8XOF - chains B and G of the 5 polymer chains in the assembly; structure by electron microscopy, 2.60 A resolution.

== Chain B ==
Molecule: Guanine nucleotide-binding protein G(I)/G(S)/G(T) subunit beta-1
From: Homo sapiens
Reference sequence: P62873 (GBB1_HUMAN); residue numbers follow UniProt; this construct covers 2-340
Sequence (351 residues; each row starts with the number of its first residue; numbers below 1 keep their minus sign (Met-10 is residue -10)):
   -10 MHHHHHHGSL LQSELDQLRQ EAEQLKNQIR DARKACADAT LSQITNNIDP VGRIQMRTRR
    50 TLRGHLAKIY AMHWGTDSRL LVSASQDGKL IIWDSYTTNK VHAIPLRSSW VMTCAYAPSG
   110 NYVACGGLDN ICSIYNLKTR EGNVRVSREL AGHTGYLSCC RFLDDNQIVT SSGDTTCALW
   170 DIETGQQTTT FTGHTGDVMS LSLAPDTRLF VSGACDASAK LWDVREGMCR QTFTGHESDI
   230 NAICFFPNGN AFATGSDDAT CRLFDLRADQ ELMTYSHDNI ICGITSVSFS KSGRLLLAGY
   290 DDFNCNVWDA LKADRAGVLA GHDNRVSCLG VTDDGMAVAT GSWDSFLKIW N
Unresolved in the structure: -10 to 2
Differences from the reference sequence: initiating methionine (-10); expression tag (-9 to 1)
UniProt features mapped onto this chain:
  - modified residue: Ser2 (N-acetylserine), His266 (Phosphohistidine)
  - natural variant: Leu30 (L30F: In MRD42; uncertain significance), Arg52 (R52G: In MRD42), Gly64 (G64V: In MRD42), Asp76 (D76E: In MRD42; D76G: In MRD42), Gly77 (G77S: In MRD42), Lys78 (K78R: In MRD42), Ile80 (I80N: In MRD42; I80T: In MRD42), His91 (H91R: In MRD42; uncertain significance), Ala92 (A92T: In MRD42), Pro94 (P94S: In MRD42), Leu95 (L95P: In MRD42), Arg96 (R96L: In MRD42), 5 further natural variant entries in UniProt

== Chain G ==
Molecule: Guanine nucleotide-binding protein G(I)/G(S)/G(O) subunit gamma-2
From: Homo sapiens
Reference sequence: P59768 (GBG2_HUMAN); numbering as in UniProt (aligned over 1-71)
Sequence (71 residues; each row starts with the number of its first residue):
     1 MASNNTASIA QARKLVEQLK MEANIDRIKV SKAAADLMAY CEAHAKEDPL LTPVPASENP
    61 FREKKFFCAI L
Unresolved in the structure: 1-5, 63-71
UniProt features mapped onto this chain:
  - modified residue: Ala2 (N-acetylalanine), Cys68 (Cysteine methyl ester)
  - lipidation: Cys68 (S-geranylgeranyl cysteine)

== Chain B / chain G interface ==
Contacting residue pairs (88; chain B residue first):
  Leu4(B) - Ser8(G)
  Leu4(B) - Ile9(G)  hydrophobic
  Leu7(B) - Ile9(G)  hydrophobic
  Leu7(B) - Ala12(G)  hydrophobic
  Leu7(B) - Arg13(G)
  Leu7(B) - Val16(G)
  Glu10(B) - Val16(G)
  Ala11(B) - Val16(G)
  Ala11(B) - Leu19(G)
  Leu14(B) - Val16(G)
  Leu14(B) - Leu19(G)  hydrophobic
  Leu14(B) - Lys20(G)
  Gln17(B) - Ala23(G)
  Ile18(B) - Leu19(G)
  Ile18(B) - Ala23(G)  hydrophobic
  Ala21(B) - Arg27(G)
  Ala24(B) - Lys29(G)  hydrogen bond (backbone-side chain)
  Cys25(B) - Arg27(G)
  Cys25(B) - Ile28(G)
  Cys25(B) - Lys29(G)
  Cys25(B) - Val30(G)  hydrogen bond (backbone-backbone)
  Ala26(B) - Val30(G)  hydrophobic
  Asp27(B) - Lys29(G)
  Asp27(B) - Ser31(G)  hydrogen bond
  Ala28(B) - Val30(G)
  Ala28(B) - Ser31(G)
  Leu30(B) - Ala34(G)  hydrophobic
  Ile33(B) - Ser31(G)
  Ile33(B) - Ala34(G)  hydrophobic
  Ile37(B) - Met38(G)  hydrophobic
  Val40(B) - Leu51(G)  hydrophobic
  Ile43(B) - Leu51(G)  hydrophobic
  Met45(B) - Leu50(G)  hydrophobic
  Arg48(B) - Phe61(G)
  Arg48(B) - Arg62(G)
  Arg49(B) - Pro60(G)
  Arg49(B) - Phe61(G)  hydrogen bond (side chain-backbone)
  Ser84(B) - Phe61(G)
  Tyr85(B) - Pro60(G)
  Cys218(B) - Gln18(G)  hydrogen bond (backbone-side chain)
  Cys218(B) - Met21(G)
  Arg219(B) - Met21(G)
  Arg219(B) - Glu22(G)
  Gln220(B) - Ile25(G)
  Thr221(B) - Glu22(G)  hydrogen bond
  Phe235(B) - Leu37(G)  hydrophobic
  Phe235(B) - Tyr40(G)  hydrophobic
  Phe235(B) - Cys41(G)  hydrophobic
  Pro236(B) - Tyr40(G)
  Asn237(B) - Leu37(G)
  Asn237(B) - Tyr40(G)
  Leu252(B) - Leu37(G)  hydrophobic
  Asp254(B) - Ala33(G)
  Arg256(B) - Arg27(G)
  Arg256(B) - Ile28(G)
  Arg256(B) - Ala33(G)
  Arg256(B) - Asp36(G)  salt bridge
  Ala257(B) - Arg27(G)
  Ala257(B) - Ile28(G)
  Asp258(B) - Ile25(G)
  Asp258(B) - Arg27(G)  salt bridge
  Gln259(B) - Val30(G)
  Leu261(B) - Val30(G)  hydrophobic
  Leu261(B) - Leu37(G)  hydrophobic
  Ser279(B) - Asp48(G)  hydrogen bond
  Ser279(B) - Leu50(G)
  Lys280(B) - Glu47(G)  salt bridge
  Lys280(B) - Asp48(G)
  Ser281(B) - Tyr40(G)
  Ser281(B) - Cys41(G)
  Ser281(B) - His44(G)
  Ser281(B) - Asp48(G)  hydrogen bond (backbone-side chain)
  Gly282(B) - Cys41(G)
  Arg283(B) - Cys41(G)
  Arg283(B) - Leu51(G)
  Leu284(B) - Leu51(G)  hydrophobic
  Leu300(B) - Cys41(G)  hydrophobic
  Asp323(B) - Pro49(G)
  Gly324(B) - Pro49(G)
  Gly324(B) - Leu50(G)
  Met325(B) - Pro49(G)  hydrophobic
  Met325(B) - Val54(G)  hydrophobic
  Met325(B) - Pro60(G)
  Ala326(B) - Phe61(G)  hydrophobic
  Val327(B) - Leu50(G)  hydrophobic
  Ile338(B) - Phe61(G)  hydrophobic
  Asn340(B) - Asn59(G)  hydrogen bond
  Asn340(B) - Phe61(G)
Interface residues without a listed pair, chain B (57 interface residues in all): Lys15, Arg22, Trp63, Met217, Ala240, Val320
Interface residues without a listed pair, chain G (37 interface residues in all): Asp26, Ala45

== Summary ==
The interface between chain B and chain G involves 57 residues on one side and 37 on the other, with 9
hydrogen bonds and 3 salt bridges. Polar contacts include Arg256(B)-Asp36(G), Asp258(B)-Arg27(G) and
Lys280(B)-Glu47(G).
Chain B is Guanine nucleotide-binding protein G(I)/G(S)/G(T) subunit beta-1 and chain G is Guanine
nucleotide-binding protein G(I)/G(S)/G(O) subunit gamma-2, both from Homo sapiens; the structure, Cryo-EM
structure of Lys05 bound GPR30-Gq complex structure, was determined by electron microscopy (same publication
as 8XOG, 8XOH, 8XOI and 8XOJ).
